PDB entry 1VTO | X-ray diffraction, 1.90 A resolution | chains D and A of the 3 polymer chains in the assembly

# Chain D
Molecule: 14-nt DNA strand
Sequence (14 nucleotides; each row starts with the number of its first residue):
   215 TGCCCTTTTATAGC

# Chain A
Protein: Tata binding protein
Source organism: Arabidopsis thaliana
UniProtKB: P28147 (TF21_ARATH); residues 11-200 here = UniProt positions 11-200
Sequence (190 residues; numbered 11 to 200; the number before each row is that of its first residue):
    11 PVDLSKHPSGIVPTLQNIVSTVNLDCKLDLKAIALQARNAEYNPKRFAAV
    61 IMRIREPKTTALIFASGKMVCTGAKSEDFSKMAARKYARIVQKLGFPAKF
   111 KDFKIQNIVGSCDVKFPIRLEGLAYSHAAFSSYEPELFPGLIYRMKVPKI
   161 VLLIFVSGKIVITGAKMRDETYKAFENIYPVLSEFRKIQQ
Disordered / not traced: 11, 199-200

# Interface between chain D and chain A
Contacting residue pairs (35):
  DC219(D) - Phe57(A)  base contact
  DT220(D) - Arg56(A)  salt bridge to the phosphate
  DT220(D) - Phe57(A)  base contact
  DT220(D) - Leu72(A)  base contact
  DT221(D) - Arg56(A)  salt bridge to the phosphate
  DT221(D) - Ile61(A)  sugar contact
  DT221(D) - Arg63(A)  phosphate contact
  DT221(D) - Thr70(A)  phosphate contact
  DT221(D) - Leu72(A)  base contact
  DT221(D) - Thr82(A)  base contact
  DT222(D) - Asn27(A)  hydrogen bond to the base
  DT222(D) - Val29(A)  base contact
  DT222(D) - Arg63(A)  salt bridge to the phosphate
  DT222(D) - Thr70(A)  hydrogen bond to the phosphate
  DT222(D) - Thr82(A)  hydrogen bond to the sugar
  DT222(D) - Gly83(A)  phosphate contact
  DT223(D) - Gln26(A)  sugar contact
  DT223(D) - Asn27(A)  hydrogen bond to the base
  DT223(D) - Lys85(A)  phosphate contact
  DT223(D) - Val119(A)  base contact
  DA224(D) - Gln26(A)  sugar contact
  DA224(D) - Val119(A)  base contact
  DA224(D) - Ser121(A)  sugar contact
  DA224(D) - Val171(A)  base contact
  DT225(D) - Phe148(A)  base contact
  DT225(D) - Leu163(A)  base contact
  DT225(D) - Phe165(A)  base contact
  DT225(D) - Lys169(A)  phosphate contact
  DT225(D) - Val171(A)  sugar contact
  DA226(D) - Phe148(A)  base contact
  DA226(D) - Pro149(A)  base contact
  DA226(D) - Phe165(A)  sugar contact
  DA226(D) - Ser167(A)  hydrogen bond to the phosphate
  DA226(D) - Lys169(A)  phosphate contact
  DG227(D) - Pro149(A)  sugar contact
Also at the interface, not in a pair above, chain A (22 interface residues in all): Lys68

# Overview
Chain D and chain A form an interface of 9 and 22 residues respectively, with 5 hydrogen bonds and 3 salt
bridges. Polar contacts include DT222(D)-Asn27(A), DT223(D)-Asn27(A) and DT222(D)-Thr82(A).
Here chain D is a 14-nt DNA strand and chain A is Tata binding protein (Arabidopsis thaliana). Entry 1VTO (1.9
A resolution refined structure of tbp recognizing the minor groove of tataaaag) was determined by X-ray
diffraction.
